PDB entry 3JCK | electron microscopy, 3.50 A resolution | chains E and G of the 9 polymer chains in the assembly

# Chain E
Molecule: 26S proteasome regulatory subunit RPN8
From: Saccharomyces cerevisiae S288c
Reference sequence: Q08723 (RPN8_YEAST); residues 1-338 here = UniProt positions 1-338
Chain sequence (338 residues; numbered 1 to 338; the number before each row is that of its first residue):
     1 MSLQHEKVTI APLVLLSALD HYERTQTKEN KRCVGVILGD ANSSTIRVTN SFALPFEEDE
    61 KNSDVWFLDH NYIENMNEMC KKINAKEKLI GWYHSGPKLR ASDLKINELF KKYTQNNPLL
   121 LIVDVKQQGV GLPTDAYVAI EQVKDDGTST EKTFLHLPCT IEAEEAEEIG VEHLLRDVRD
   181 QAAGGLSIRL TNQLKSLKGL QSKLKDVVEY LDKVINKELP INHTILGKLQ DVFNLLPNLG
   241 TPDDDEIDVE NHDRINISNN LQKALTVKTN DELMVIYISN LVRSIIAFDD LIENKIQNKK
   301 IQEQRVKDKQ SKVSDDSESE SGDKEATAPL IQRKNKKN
Disordered / not traced: 1-2, 142-150, 240-258, 308-338
Curated features (UniProtKB/Swiss-Prot):
  - modified residue: Ser-2 (N-acetylserine), Ser-314 (Phosphoserine), Ser-317 (Phosphoserine), Ser-319 (Phosphoserine), Thr-327 (Phosphothreonine)
Reported in the primary citation:
  - mutagenesis - K86A, K86A/K88A, K88A, Q115A: increased catalytic activity

# Chain G
Molecule: Ubiquitin carboxyl-terminal hydrolase RPN11
From: Saccharomyces cerevisiae S288c
Notes: EC 3.4.19.12
Reference sequence: P43588 (RPN11_YEAST); residue numbers follow UniProt; this construct covers 1-306
Chain sequence (306 residues; row label = number of the first residue in the row):
     1 MERLQRLMMN SKVGSADTGR DDTKETVYIS SIALLKMLKH GRAGVPMEVM GLMLGEFVDD
    61 YTVNVVDVFA MPQSGTGVSV EAVDDVFQAK MMDMLKQTGR DQMVVGWYHS HPGFGCWLSS
   121 VDVNTQKSFE QLNSRAVAVV VDPIQSVKGK VVIDAFRLID TGALINNLEP RQTTSNTGLL
   181 NKANIQALIH GLNRHYYSLN IDYHKTAKET KMLMNLHKEQ WQSGLKMYDY EEKEESNLAA
   241 TKSMVKIAEQ YSKRIEEEKE LTEEELKTRY VGRQDPKKHL SETADETLEN NIVSVLTAGV
   301 NSVAIK
Disordered / not traced: 1-23, 160-185
Bound ions: Zn2+: His-109, His-111, Asp-122
Curated features (UniProtKB/Swiss-Prot):
  - motif: His-109 to Asp-122 (JAMM motif)
  - binding site (Zn(2+)): His-109, His-111, Asp-122
  - modified residue: Met-1 (N-acetylmethionine)
  - natural variant: Lys-208 (K208Q: In strain: NRRL Y-53), Ala-239 (A239T: In strain: NRRL Y-53), Thr-262 (T262S: In strain: NRRL Y-53), Leu-280 to Ser-281 (sequence variant, change not given here; In strain: NRRL Y-53)
  - mutagenesis: His-109 (H109A: Stabilizes ubiquitin pathway substrates; when associated wirh Ala-111), His-111 (H111A: Stabilizes ubiquitin pathway substrates; when associated wirh Ala-109)
Reported in the primary citation:
  - Zn2+ coordination: His-109, His-111

# Chain E / chain G interface
Contacting residue pairs - 97 pairs, chain E then chain G:
  Leu-13(E) / Leu-35(G)  hydrophobic
  Leu-13(E) / Lys-36(G)
  Leu-16(E) / Ser-31(G)
  Leu-16(E) / Ile-32(G)  hydrophobic
  Leu-16(E) / Leu-35(G)  hydrophobic
  Leu-19(E) / Met-212(G)  hydrophobic
  Asp-20(E) / Asp-67(G)
  Asp-20(E) / Arg-100(G)  salt bridge
  His-21(E) / Arg-100(G)
  Glu-23(E) / Lys-208(G)
  Arg-24(E) / Val-66(G)
  Arg-24(E) / Asp-67(G)  salt bridge
  Arg-24(E) / Thr-98(G)
  Arg-24(E) / Gly-99(G)
  Arg-24(E) / Arg-100(G)
  Thr-25(E) / Thr-98(G)
  Thr-49(E) / Lys-39(G)
  Pro-55(E) / Gln-97(G)
  Tyr-72(E) / Met-94(G)  hydrogen bond (side chain-backbone)
  Tyr-72(E) / Gln-97(G)
  Tyr-72(E) / Thr-98(G)
  Asn-75(E) / Met-94(G)
  Met-76(E) / Met-94(G)
  Met-79(E) / Phe-87(G)  hydrophobic
  Met-79(E) / Lys-90(G)
  Met-79(E) / Met-91(G)  hydrophobic
  Met-79(E) / Met-94(G)  hydrophobic
  Ile-83(E) / Ala-70(G)
  Ile-83(E) / Pro-72(G)
  Ile-83(E) / Phe-87(G)  hydrophobic
  Glu-87(E) / Lys-39(G)  salt bridge
  Asp-124(E) / Met-212(G)
  Val-125(E) / Lys-208(G)
  Gln-127(E) / Lys-208(G)  hydrogen bond (side chain-backbone)
  Gln-127(E) / Lys-211(G)
  Gln-127(E) / Met-212(G)
  Pro-133(E) / Asn-215(G)
  Ile-161(E) / Leu-216(G)  hydrophobic
  Glu-165(E) / Arg-42(G)  salt bridge
  Ala-166(E) / Leu-38(G)
  Glu-167(E) / Lys-39(G)
  Glu-168(E) / Lys-148(G)
  Ile-169(E) / Ser-146(G)
  Ile-169(E) / Val-147(G)
  Ile-169(E) / Lys-148(G)
  Ile-169(E) / Val-151(G)  hydrophobic
  Gly-170(E) / Leu-35(G)
  Glu-172(E) / Lys-148(G)
  Glu-172(E) / Gly-149(G)
  His-173(E) / Val-151(G)
  His-173(E) / Tyr-203(G)
  Leu-174(E) / Ser-31(G)
  Leu-174(E) / Tyr-203(G)  hydrophobic
  Leu-174(E) / Lys-205(G)
  Leu-175(E) / Leu-213(G)
  Leu-175(E) / Met-214(G)  hydrophobic
  Arg-176(E) / Asp-229(G)  salt bridge
  Arg-176(E) / Glu-231(G)  salt bridge
  Val-178(E) / Met-214(G)  hydrophobic
  Arg-179(E) / Lys-226(G)
  Leu-186(E) / Val-293(G)  hydrophobic
  Arg-189(E) / Asn-290(G)  hydrogen bond
  Arg-189(E) / Val-293(G)
  Leu-190(E) / Leu-296(G)  hydrophobic
  Gln-193(E) / Gly-224(G)
  Gln-193(E) / Leu-296(G)
  Gln-193(E) / Thr-297(G)
  Gln-193(E) / Val-300(G)
  Ser-196(E) / Gln-222(G)
  Ser-196(E) / Ser-223(G)  hydrogen bond (side chain-backbone)
  Ser-196(E) / Leu-225(G)
  Leu-197(E) / Leu-225(G)  hydrophobic
  Leu-197(E) / Val-300(G)  hydrophobic
  Gly-199(E) / Trp-221(G)
  Leu-200(E) / Trp-221(G)
  Lys-203(E) / Trp-221(G)
  Leu-236(E) / Ile-305(G)
  Leu-239(E) / Ser-302(G)
  Leu-239(E) / Lys-306(G)
  Lys-268(E) / Glu-234(G)  salt bridge
  Asp-271(E) / Glu-234(G)
  Glu-272(E) / Asn-291(G)
  Glu-272(E) / Val-295(G)
  Val-275(E) / Thr-287(G)
  Val-275(E) / Asn-291(G)
  Ile-276(E) / Asn-291(G)
  Ile-276(E) / Val-295(G)  hydrophobic
  Ser-279(E) / Thr-287(G)  hydrogen bond
  Ser-279(E) / Leu-288(G)
  Asn-280(E) / Leu-288(G)
  Val-282(E) / Met-244(G)  hydrophobic
  Val-282(E) / Leu-280(G)  hydrophobic
  Arg-283(E) / Leu-288(G)
  Ile-286(E) / Leu-280(G)  hydrophobic
  Ile-286(E) / Ser-281(G)
  Asp-289(E) / Tyr-251(G)  hydrogen bond
  Asp-289(E) / Lys-277(G)  salt bridge
Also at the interface, not in a pair above, chain E (69 interface residues in all): Leu-15, Ser-17, Asn-50, Ala-53, Lys-82, Asn-84, Val-123, Gly-131, Leu-132, Ala-163, Val-171, Pro-237, Leu-265
Also at the interface, not in a pair above, chain G (72 interface residues in all): Leu-34, His-40, Ala-43, Met-71, Glu-209, Tyr-228, Tyr-230, Asn-237, Ala-284, Glu-289, Ile-292, Ser-294, Ala-298

# In short
69 residues of chain E face 72 of chain G across their interface; the contacts include 6 hydrogen bonds and 8
salt bridges. Polar contacts include Asp-20(E)/Arg-100(G), Arg-24(E)/Asp-67(G) and Glu-87(E)/Lys-39(G). The
paper reports that K86A, K86A/K88A and K88A of chain E, among others, increase catalytic activity; Zn2+
coordination by His-109(G) and His-111(G).
Here chain E is 26S proteasome regulatory subunit RPN8 and chain G is Ubiquitin carboxyl-terminal hydrolase
RPN11, both from Saccharomyces cerevisiae S288c. Entry 3JCK (Structure of the yeast 26S proteasome lid
sub-complex) was determined by electron microscopy.
